PDB entry 8X6D | X-ray diffraction, 2.00 A resolution | chains D and F of the 5 polymer chains in the assembly

[Chain D]
Molecule: 23-nt DNA strand
Sequence (23 nucleotides; each row starts with the number of its first residue):
     1 CTAACCCTAA CCCTAACCCT AAC

[Chain F]
Molecule: Protein TBF1
Source organism: Saccharomyces cerevisiae S288C
UniProt: Q02457 (TBF1_YEAST); residue numbers follow UniProt; this construct covers 400-500
Sequence (102 residues; numbered 399 to 500; the number before each row is that of its first residue):
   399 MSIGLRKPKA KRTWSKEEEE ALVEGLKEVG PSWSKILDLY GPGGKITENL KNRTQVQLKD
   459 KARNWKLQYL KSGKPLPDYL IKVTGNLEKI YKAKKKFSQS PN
Unresolved in the structure: 399-406, 487-500
Sequence notes: initiating methionine (399)
Swiss-Prot annotation at these positions:
  - DNA-binding region: Trp431 to Leu456 (H-T-H motif)

[Interface between chain D and chain F]
Pairs across the interface (20):
  DT14(D) - Lys469(F)  salt bridge to the phosphate
  DA15(D) - Asn462(F)  sugar contact
  DA15(D) - Gln466(F)  phosphate contact
  DA16(D) - Lys409(F)  hydrogen bond to the base
  DA16(D) - Arg410(F)  phosphate contact
  DA16(D) - Thr411(F)  phosphate contact
  DA16(D) - Trp412(F)  hydrogen bond to the phosphate
  DA16(D) - Lys459(F)  salt bridge to the phosphate
  DA16(D) - Asn462(F)  hydrogen bond to the base
  DC17(D) - Lys407(F)  phosphate contact
  DC17(D) - Ala408(F)  phosphate contact
  DC17(D) - Lys409(F)  phosphate contact
  DC17(D) - Arg410(F)  hydrogen bond to the phosphate
  DC17(D) - Arg451(F)  salt bridge to the phosphate
  DC17(D) - Gln455(F)  hydrogen bond to the phosphate
  DC17(D) - Asp458(F)  hydrogen bond to the base
  DC17(D) - Arg461(F)  base contact
  DC18(D) - Lys407(F)  phosphate contact
  DC18(D) - Lys457(F)  base contact
  DC18(D) - Asp458(F)  hydrogen bond to the base
Other interface residues (no listed pair), chain D (6 interface residues in all): DC19
Other interface residues (no listed pair), chain F (16 interface residues in all): Val454

[In short]
The interface between chain D and chain F involves 6 residues on one side and 16 on the other, with 7 hydrogen
bonds and 3 salt bridges. Polar pairs include DA16(D)-Lys409(F), DA16(D)-Asn462(F) and DC17(D)-Asp458(F).
Chain D is a 23-nt DNA strand and chain F is Protein TBF1 (Saccharomyces cerevisiae S288C); the structure,
Crystal structure of the C-terminal TBF1, was determined by X-ray diffraction.
